PDB entry 1D5F | X-ray diffraction, 2.80 A resolution | chains B and C of the 3 polymer chains in the assembly

# Chain B (and C)
Protein: E6AP hect catalytic domain, E3 ligase
From: Homo sapiens
Notes: EC 6.3.2.-; chain C of this document is another copy of the same molecule, construct and numbering; everything in this record applies to it too
Reference sequence: Q05086 (UBE3A_HUMAN); residues 495-852 here = UniProt positions 495-852
Sequence (358 residues; numbered 495 to 852; the number before each row is that of its first residue):
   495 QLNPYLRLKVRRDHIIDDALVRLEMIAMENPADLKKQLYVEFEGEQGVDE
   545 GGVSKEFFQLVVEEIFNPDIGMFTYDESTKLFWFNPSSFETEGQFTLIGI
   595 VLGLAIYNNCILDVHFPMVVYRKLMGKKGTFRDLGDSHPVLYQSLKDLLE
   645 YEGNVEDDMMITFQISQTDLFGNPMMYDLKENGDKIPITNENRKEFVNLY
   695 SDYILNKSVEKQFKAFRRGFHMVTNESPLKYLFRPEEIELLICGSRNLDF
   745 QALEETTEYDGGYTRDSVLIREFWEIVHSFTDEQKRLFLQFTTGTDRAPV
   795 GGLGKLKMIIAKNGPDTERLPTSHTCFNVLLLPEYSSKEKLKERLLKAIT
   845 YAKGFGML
Disordered / not traced: 495-496, 847-852
UniProt features mapped onto this chain:
  - natural variant: Pro611 (Q611P: May be associated with AS; this construct carries the variant)

# How chain B and chain C interact
Pairs across the interface - 51 pairs, chain B then chain C:
  Met612(B) with Lys799(C)
  Arg616(B) with Gln531(C), hydrogen bond
  Lys622(B) with Asn497(C); Pro498(C)
  Thr624(B) with Pro498(C); Tyr499(C); Gln531(C), hydrogen bond; Tyr533(C), hydrogen bond
  Phe625(B) with Tyr499(C), hydrogen bond (backbone-side chain); Val542(C), hydrophobic
  Arg626(B) with Gln531(C); Leu532(C), hydrogen bond (side chain-backbone); Tyr533(C), hydrogen bond (backbone-side chain); Asp543(C), salt bridge; Glu544(C); Gly545(C); Ser548(C)
  Asp627(B) with Gln531(C)
  Asp630(B) with Lys801(C), salt bridge
  Tyr636(B) with Glu544(C), hydrogen bond
  Lys640(B) with Glu544(C)
  Leu643(B) with Gln540(C); Val542(C), hydrophobic
  Glu644(B) with Gln540(C); Gly541(C); Val542(C)
  Arg687(B) with Gln540(C)
  Asn692(B) with Tyr499(C); Arg501(C), hydrogen bond
  Tyr725(B) with Pro722(C)
  Phe727(B) with Ile600(C), hydrophobic; Tyr601(C); Ser721(C); Pro722(C), hydrophobic; Leu723(C); Leu735(C), hydrophobic
  Arg728(B) with Ile600(C); Tyr601(C), hydrogen bond (side chain-backbone); Asn602(C); Asn603(C)
  Glu730(B) with Asn603(C), hydrogen bond; Val794(C); Lys799(C)
  Glu733(B) with Lys799(C), salt bridge
  Arg740(B) with Asp743(C), salt bridge; Gln745(C); Ala746(C); Glu749(C), salt bridge
  Asp776(B) with Gln745(C), hydrogen bond
  Glu777(B) with Gln745(C)
  Arg780(B) with Asp743(C), salt bridge
Also at the interface, not in a pair above, chain B (30 interface residues in all): Gly623, Tyr645, Lys688, Ser695, Leu726, Glu731, Leu734
Also at the interface, not in a pair above, chain C (31 interface residues in all): Glu535, Glu720

# Summary
Chain B and chain C form an interface of 30 and 31 residues respectively, with 11 hydrogen bonds and 6 salt
bridges. Polar contacts include Arg626(B)-Asp543(C), Asp630(B)-Lys801(C) and Glu733(B)-Lys799(C).
Both chains are E6AP hect catalytic domain, E3 ligase (Homo sapiens). Entry 1D5F (Structure of E6AP: insights
into ubiquitination pathway) was determined by X-ray diffraction.
